Entry 7ET3 (electron microscopy, 4.20 A resolution (low resolution: residue-level contacts below are approximate; hydrogen-bond / salt-bridge calls are withheld)); this record covers chains m and C of the 23 polymer chains in the assembly.

Chain m:
Protein: Triplex capsid protein 1
Source organism: Human cytomegalovirus
UniProt: Q6RXH2 (Q6RXH2_HCMV); residues 1-290 here = UniProt positions 1-290
Sequence (290 residues; each row starts with the number of its first residue):
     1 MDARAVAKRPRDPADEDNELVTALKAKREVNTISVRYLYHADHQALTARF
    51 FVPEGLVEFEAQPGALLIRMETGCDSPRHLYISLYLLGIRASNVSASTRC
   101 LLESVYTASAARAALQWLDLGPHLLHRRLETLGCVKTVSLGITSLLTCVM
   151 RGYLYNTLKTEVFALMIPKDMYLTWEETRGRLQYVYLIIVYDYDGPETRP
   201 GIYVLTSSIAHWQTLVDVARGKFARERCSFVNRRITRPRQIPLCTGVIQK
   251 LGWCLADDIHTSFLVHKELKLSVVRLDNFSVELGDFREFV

Chain C:
Protein: Major capsid protein
Source organism: Human cytomegalovirus
UniProt: A0A1U8QPG3 (A0A1U8QPG3_HCMV); numbering as in UniProt (aligned over 1-1370)
Sequence (1370 residues; row label = number of the first residue in the row):
     1 MENWSALELLPKVGIPTDFLTHVKTSAGEEMFEALRIYYGDDPERYNIHF
    51 EAIFGTFCNRLEWVYFLTSGLAAAAHAIKFHDLNKLTTGKMLFHVQVPRV
   101 ASGAGLPTSRQTTIMVTKYSEKSPITIPFELSAACLTYLRETFEGTILDK
   151 ILNVEAMHTVLRALKNTADAMERGLIHSFLQTLLRKAPPYFVVQTLVENA
   201 TLARQALNRIQRSNILQSFKAKMLATLFLLNRTRDRDYVLKFLTRLAEAA
   251 TDSILDNPTTYTTSSGAKISGVMVSTANVMQIIMSLLSSHITKETVSAPA
   301 TYGNFVLSPENAVTAISYHSILADFNSYKAHLTSGQPHLPNDSLSQAGAH
   351 SLTPLSMDVIRLGEKTVIMENLRRVYKNTDTKDPLERNVDLTFFFPVGLY
   401 LPEDRGYTTVESKVKLNDTVRNALPTTAYLLNRDRAVQKIDFVDALKTLC
   451 HPVLHEPAPCLQTFTERGPPSEPAMQRLLECRFQQEPMGGAARRIPHFYR
   501 VRREVPRTVNEMKQDFVVTDFYKVGNITLYTELHPFFDFTHCQENSETVA
   551 LCTPRIVIGNLPDGLAPGPFHELRTWEIMEHMRLRPPPDYEETLRLFKTT
   601 VTSPNYPELCYLVDVLVHGNVDAFLLIRTFVARCIVNMFHTRQLLVFAHS
   651 YALVTLIAEHLADGALPPQLLFHYRNLVAVLRLVTRISALPGLNNGQLAE
   701 EPLSAYVNALHDHRLWPPFVTHLPRNMEGVQVVADRQPLNPANIEARHHG
   751 VSDVPRLGAMDADEPLFVDDYRATDDEWTLQKVFYLCLMPAMTNNRACGL
   801 GLNLKTLLVDLFYRPAFLLMPAATAVSTSGTTSKESTSGVTPEDSIAAQR
   851 QAVGEMLTELVEDVATDAHTPLLQACRELFLAVQFVGEHVKVLEVRAPLD
   901 HAQRQGLPDFISRQHVLYNGCCVVTAPKTLIEYSLPVPFHRFYSNPTICA
   951 ALSDDIKRYVTEFPHYHRHDGGFPLPTAFAHEYHNWLRSPFSRYSATCPN
  1001 VLHSVMTLAAMLYKISPVSLVLQTKAHIHPGFALTAVRTDTFEVDMLLYS
  1051 GKSCTSVIINNPIVTKEERDISTTYHVTQNINTVDMGLGYTSNTCVAYVN
  1101 RVRTDMGVRVQDLFRVFPMNVYRHDEVDRWIRHAAGVERPQLLDTETISM
  1151 LTFGSMSERNAAATVHGQKAACELILTPVTMDVNYFKIPNNPRGRASCML
  1201 AVDPYDTEAATKAIYDHREADAQTFAATHNPWASQAGCLSDVLYNTRHRE
  1251 RLGYNSKFYSPCAQYFNTEEIIAANKTLFKTIDEYLLRAKDCIRGDTDTQ
  1301 YVCVEGTEQLIENPCRLTQEALPILSTTTLALMETKLKGGAGAFATSETH
  1351 FGNYVVGEIIPLQQSMLFNS
Disordered / not traced: 15-30, 39-41, 824-844

Chain m / chain C interface:
Residue-residue contacts - 43 pairs, chain m then chain C:
  Glu19(m) with Leu139(C); Lys1066(C); Tyr1075(C)
  Leu20(m) with Val160(C)
  Ala23(m) with Met157(C); Val160(C); Leu161(C)
  Leu24(m) with Leu161(C); Leu164(C)
  Ala26(m) with Met157(C)
  Lys27(m) with His158(C); Leu161(C)
  Glu29(m) with Leu161(C)
  Asn31(m) with Leu164(C); Ala168(C)
  Thr32(m) with Asn1061(C); Pro1062(C)
  Ile33(m) with Leu164(C); Pro1062(C); Val1064(C); Val1077(C)
  Ser34(m) with Pro1062(C)
  Leu38(m) with Val1064(C); Lys1066(C); Tyr1075(C)
  Tyr39(m) with Ile1063(C); Val1064(C); Thr1065(C); Lys1066(C)
  His40(m) with Thr1065(C); Lys1066(C)
  Gly73(m) with Glu1146(C)
  Cys74(m) with Glu1146(C); Thr1147(C)
  Ser76(m) with Met1150(C)
  Pro77(m) with Met1150(C)
  Ala110(m) with Phe1153(C)
  Trp117(m) with Glu1146(C); Ser1149(C); Met1150(C)
  Leu120(m) with Thr1145(C); Glu1146(C)
  Thr143(m) with Val1304(C)
Also at the interface, not in a pair above, chain m (26 interface residues in all): Thr22, Thr47, Pro53, Ala113
Also at the interface, not in a pair above, chain C (27 interface residues in all): Phe129, Leu136, Lys165, Glu172, Glu1067

In short:
26 residues of chain m face 27 of chain C across their interface.
Chain m is Triplex capsid protein 1 and chain C is Major capsid protein, both from Human cytomegalovirus; the
structure, C5 portal vertex in the enveloped virion capsid, was determined by electron microscopy together
with 7ET2, 7ETJ, 7ETM and 7ETO from the same study.
